8FTJ - chains A and D of the 3 polymer chains in the assembly; structure by X-ray diffraction, 2.30 A resolution.

Chain A:
Molecule: Endonuclease 8-like 1
From: Homo sapiens
Notes: EC 3.2.2.-, 4.2.99.18
Reference sequence: Q96FI4 (NEIL1_HUMAN); residues 2-290 here = UniProt positions 2-290
Sequence (297 residues; each row starts with the number of its first residue):
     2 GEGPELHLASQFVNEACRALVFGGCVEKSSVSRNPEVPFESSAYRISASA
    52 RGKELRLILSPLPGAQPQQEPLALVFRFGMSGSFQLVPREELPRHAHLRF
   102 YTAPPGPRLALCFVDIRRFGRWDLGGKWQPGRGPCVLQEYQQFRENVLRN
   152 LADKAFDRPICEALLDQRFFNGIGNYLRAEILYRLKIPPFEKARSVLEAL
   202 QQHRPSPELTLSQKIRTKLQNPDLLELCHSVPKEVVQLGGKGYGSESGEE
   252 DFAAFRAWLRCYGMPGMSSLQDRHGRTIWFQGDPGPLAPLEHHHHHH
Unresolved in the structure: 203-221, 245-251, 291-298
Construct notes: engineered mutation Gly2 (Pro in Q96FI4); expression tag (291-298)
Swiss-Prot annotation at these positions:
  - active site (Proton donor): Glu3, Lys54
  - binding site (DNA): Asn176
  - natural variant: Ala44 (A44D: Found in a patient with childhood-onset nephrotic syndrome, focal segmental glomerulosclerosis and end-stage renal disease; uncertain significance), Ala156 (A156T: Found in a patient with childhood-onset steroid-resistant nephrotic syndrome; uncertain significance), Glu181 (E181K: Found in a patient with nephrotic syndrome also carrying mutation P-159 in MYO1E), Lys242 (K242R: In RNA edited version)
  - mutagenesis: Glu3 (E3Q: Loss of glycosylase and AP lyase activity), Lys54 (K54L: Loss of glycosylase activity), Arg277 (R277A: Strongly reduced glycosylase activity. Has little effect on AP lyase activity)
Reported in the primary citation:
  - binding site for the 13-nt DNA strand (chain D): Gly2, Glu3, Glu6, Lys54, Arg78, Met81, Arg118, Phe120, Gln130, Arg133, Lys242, Tyr263, Arg277
  - catalytic residues: Gly2, Glu3
  - contacts within the chain: Gly2-Glu6 (hydrogen bond)
  - catalytic residues: Glu6, Lys242 (proposed by the authors, not directly observed)
  - conformationally variable residues (loop rearrangement, order/disorder transition): Gly240 to Asp252
  - mutagenesis - K242R: unchanged catalytic activity on urea lesions
  - binding site for the 13-nt DNA strand: Arg118
  - mutagenesis - P2G: decreased catalytic activity on urea lesions
  - mutagenesis - P2G: abolished catalytic activity on Tg-containing DNA

Chain D:
Molecule: 13-nt DNA strand
Sequence (13 nucleotides; numbered 291 to 303; the number before each row is that of its first residue):
   291 CGTCCAXGTCTAC
Modified positions: YB9 (1-carbamamido-1,2-dideoxy-5-O-phosphono-L-threo-pentitol) at position 297

How chain A and chain D interact:
Pairs across the interface (29):
  Gly2(A) with YB9_297(D), covalent bond; DG298(D), phosphate contact
  Glu3(A) with YB9_297(D), sugar contact; DG298(D), phosphate contact
  Glu6(A) with YB9_297(D), base contact
  Lys54(A) with DG298(D), salt bridge to the phosphate; DT299(D), salt bridge to the phosphate
  Arg78(A) with DC300(D), salt bridge to the phosphate
  Met81(A) with DA296(D), sugar contact; YB9_297(D), phosphate contact; DG298(D), sugar contact
  Arg118(A) with DA296(D), hydrogen bond to the base
  Phe120(A) with DG298(D), base contact
  Arg122(A) with DC300(D), hydrogen bond to the phosphate; DT301(D), salt bridge to the phosphate
  Gln130(A) with DC300(D), hydrogen bond to the phosphate
  Arg133(A) with DT299(D), salt bridge to the phosphate
  Gln168(A) with DT299(D), phosphate contact
  Gly175(A) with DG298(D), phosphate contact
  Asn176(A) with YB9_297(D), hydrogen bond to the phosphate; DG298(D), hydrogen bond to the phosphate
  Tyr177(A) with YB9_297(D), sugar contact
  Lys242(A) with YB9_297(D), base contact
  Tyr244(A) with YB9_297(D), base contact
  Tyr263(A) with DA296(D), hydrogen bond to the phosphate; YB9_297(D), hydrogen bond to the phosphate
  Arg277(A) with YB9_297(D), salt bridge to the phosphate; DG298(D), salt bridge to the phosphate
  Thr278(A) with DA296(D), hydrogen bond to the phosphate
Other interface residues (no listed pair), chain A (23 interface residues in all): Gly80, Leu166, Ile174

In short:
Chain A and chain D form an interface of 23 and 6 residues respectively; the contacts include 1 covalent bond,
8 hydrogen bonds and 7 salt bridges. Among the polar pairs are Arg118(A)-DA296(D), Arg122(A)-DC300(D) and
Gln130(A)-DC300(D). From the paper: catalytic residues Gly2(A), Glu3(A) and Glu6(A) among others; P2G of chain
A reduces catalytic activity on urea lesions.
Chain A is Endonuclease 8-like 1 (Homo sapiens) and chain D is a 13-nt DNA strand; the structure, Crystal
structure of human NEIL1 (P2G (242K) C(delta)100) glycosylase bound to DNA duplex containing urea, was
determined by X-ray diffraction.
